PDB entry 7VV8 | X-ray diffraction, 1.70 A resolution | chains A and C

# Chain A
Molecule: GTPase HRas
Organism: Homo sapiens
Notes: EC 3.6.5.2
UniProt: P01112 (RASH_HUMAN); residues 1-166 here = UniProt positions 1-166
Sequence (167 residues; each row starts with the number of its first residue; numbering starts at 0):
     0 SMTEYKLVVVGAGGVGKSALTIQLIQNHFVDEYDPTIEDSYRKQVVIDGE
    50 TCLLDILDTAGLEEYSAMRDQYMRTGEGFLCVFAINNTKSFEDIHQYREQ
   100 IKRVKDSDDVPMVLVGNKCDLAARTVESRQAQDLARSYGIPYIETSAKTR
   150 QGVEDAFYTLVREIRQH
Sequence notes: expression tag (0); variant L61 (Gln in P01112)
Bound ions: Mg2+: S17, T35 (together with GMP-PNP)
Ligand contacts: GMP-PNP (GNP; phosphoaminophosphonic acid-guanylate ester): A11, G12, G13, V14, G15, K16, S17, A18, F28, V29, D30, E31, Y32, P34, T35, T58, A59, G60, L61, N116, K117, D119, L120, S145, A146, K147
UniProt features mapped onto this chain:
  - region: H166 (Hypervariable region)
  - motif: Y32 to Y40 (Effector region)
  - binding site (GTP): G13 to A18, V29 to T35, A59, G60, N116 to D119, S145 to K147
  - modified residue: M1 (N-acetylmethionine), T2 (N-acetylthreonine), C118 (S-nitrosocysteine)
  - glycosylation: T35 (Microbial infection: O-linked (Glc) threonine)
  - natural variant: G12 (G12A: In CSTLO; G12C: In CSTLO; G12D: In CSTLO; G12E: In CSTLO; G12S: In CSTLO and CMEMS; G12V: In CSTLO, bladder carcinoma and CMEMS), G13 (G13C: In CSTLO; G13D: In CSTLO; G13R: In SFM), Q22 (Q22K: In CMEMS), E37 (E37EE: In CSTLO), T58 (T58I: In CSTLO), L61 (Q61L: In melanoma; this construct carries the variant), E63 (E63K: In CMEMS), S89 (S89C: Found in a patient with severe fetal hydrops and pleural effusion; uncertain significance), K117 (K117R: In CSTLO), A146 (A146T: In CSTLO; A146V: In CSTLO)
  - mutagenesis: S17 (S17N: Dominant negative. Prevents PLCE1 EGF-induced recruitment to plasma membrane. No effect on subcellular location of isoform 2), N26 (N26G: Loss of interaction with PLCE1; when associated with V-12), V29 (V29A: No effect on interaction with PLCE1; when associated with V-12), Y32 (Y32F: Loss of interaction and recruitment to plasma membrane of PLCE1; when associated with V-12), P34 (P34G: No effect on interaction with PLCE1; when associated with V-12), T35 (T35S: Loss of interaction with PLCE1; when associated with V-12), E37 (E37G: No effect on interaction with PLCE1; when associated with V-12), D38 (D38N: No effect on interaction with PLCE1; when associated with V-12), S39 (S39C: No effect on interaction with PLCE1; when associated with V-12), A59 (A59T: Loss of GTPase activity and creation of an autophosphorylation site), A83 (A83T: GTP-binding activity reduced by factor of 30), C118 (C118S: Abolishes S-nitrosylation. No stimulation of guanine nucleotide exchange), 3 further mutagenesis entries in UniProt
What the authors report for this chain:
  - binding site for GMP-PNP: Y32
  - conformationally variable residues (side-chain flip): Y32
  - mutagenesis - G12V: increased binding to Target of rapamycin complex 2 subunit MAPKAP1 (chain C)
  - mutagenesis - G12V/E49A/E126A: increased signaling

# Chain C
Molecule: Target of rapamycin complex 2 subunit MAPKAP1
Organism: Homo sapiens
UniProt: Q9BPZ7 (SIN1_HUMAN); numbering as in UniProt (aligned over 274-360)
Sequence (87 residues; row label = number of the first residue in the row):
   274 TSKESLFVRINAAHGFSLIQVDNTKVTMKEILLKAVKRRKGSQKVSGPQY
   324 RLEKQSEPNVAVDLDSTLESQSAWEFCLVRENSSRAD
Not modelled in the structure: 274-276, 316-319, 359-360
UniProt features mapped onto this chain:
  - modified residue (Phosphoserine): S315, S356
  - mutagenesis: H287 (H287A: Does not affect interaction with KRAS), L291 (L291D: Decreased interaction with KRAS), R311 (R311E: Does not affect interaction with KRAS), R312 (R312E: Decreased interaction with KRAS)
What the authors report for this chain:
  - mutagenesis - R311A, R311K: decreased signaling in response to phosphorylation of NDRG1

# Interface between chain A and chain C
Residue-residue contacts (28; chain A residue first):
  Q25(A) with R312(C), hydrogen bond (side chain-backbone)
  D33(A) with R311(C), salt bridge
  I36(A) with F280(C), hydrophobic; L291(C), hydrophobic; Q293(C)
  E37(A) with F289(C); S290(C); L291(C), hydrogen bond (backbone-backbone)
  D38(A) with F289(C); S290(C), hydrogen bond; L291(C); R311(C), salt bridge
  S39(A) with H287(C); G288(C); F289(C), hydrogen bond (backbone-backbone); R312(C), hydrogen bond (backbone-side chain)
  Y40(A) with H287(C); R311(C); R312(C)
  R41(A) with A286(C), hydrogen bond (side chain-backbone); H287(C), hydrogen bond (backbone-backbone); G288(C)
  L56(A) with F289(C), hydrophobic
  E63(A) with E277(C); S278(C), hydrogen bond (side chain-backbone)
  Y64(A) with E277(C); S278(C)
  M67(A) with L291(C), hydrophobic
Interface residues without a listed pair, chain C (14 interface residues in all): I292, K313
The authors on this interface:
  - hot spots on chain C (mutagenesis) - R311A: abolished binding to GTPase HRas (chain A)

# Overview
The interface between chain A and chain C involves 12 residues on one side and 14 on the other, with 8
hydrogen bonds and 2 salt bridges. Polar contacts include D33(A)-R311(C), D38(A)-R311(C) and Q25(A)-R312(C).
The paper reports a binding site for GMP-PNP at Y32(A); R311A and R311K of chain C reduce signaling in
response to phosphorylation of NDRG1; 4 substitutions were tested in all.
Chain A is GTPase HRas and chain C is Target of rapamycin complex 2 subunit MAPKAP1, both from Homo sapiens;
the structure, Crystal Structure of HRasQ61L(GMPPNP-bound) in complex with the Ras-binding domain(RBD) of
SIN1, was determined by X-ray diffraction (same publication as 7VV9, 7VVB and 7VVG).
